4M8M - chains A and B; structure by X-ray diffraction, 3.31 A resolution.

# Chain A (and B)
Molecule: GCN4 coiled-coil fused zebrafish PlexinC1
From: Danio rerio
Notes: fragment: zebrafish PlexinC1 cytoplasmic region; chain B of this document is another copy of the same molecule, construct and numbering; everything in this record applies to it too
UniProt: Q5RGW1 (Q5RGW1_DANRE); residues 553-1153 here correspond to UniProt positions 456-1056 (UniProt number = residue number - 97)
Sequence (632 residues; numbered 522 to 1153; the number before each row is that of its first residue):
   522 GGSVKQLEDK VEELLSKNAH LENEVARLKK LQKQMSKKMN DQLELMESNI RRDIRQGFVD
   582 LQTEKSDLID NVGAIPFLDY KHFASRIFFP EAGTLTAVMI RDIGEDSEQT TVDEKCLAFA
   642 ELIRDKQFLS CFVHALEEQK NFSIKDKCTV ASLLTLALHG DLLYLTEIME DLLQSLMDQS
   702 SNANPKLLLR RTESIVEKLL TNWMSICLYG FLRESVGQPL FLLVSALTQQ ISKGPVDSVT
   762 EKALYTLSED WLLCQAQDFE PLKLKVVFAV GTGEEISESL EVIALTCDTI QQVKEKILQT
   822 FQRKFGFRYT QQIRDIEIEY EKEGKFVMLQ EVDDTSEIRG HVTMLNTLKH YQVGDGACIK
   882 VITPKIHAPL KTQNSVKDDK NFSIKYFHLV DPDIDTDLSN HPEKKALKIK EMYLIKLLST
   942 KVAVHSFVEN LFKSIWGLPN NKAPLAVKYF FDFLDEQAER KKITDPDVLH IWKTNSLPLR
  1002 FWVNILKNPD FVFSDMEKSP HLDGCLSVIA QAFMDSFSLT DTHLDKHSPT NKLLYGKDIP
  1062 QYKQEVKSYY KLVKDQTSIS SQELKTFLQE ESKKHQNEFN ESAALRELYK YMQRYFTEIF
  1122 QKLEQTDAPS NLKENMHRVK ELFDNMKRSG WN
Not modelled in the structure: 522-528, 623-632, 703, 791-795, 845-846, 886-895, 913-928, 1146-1153 (chain B: 522-530, 623-632, 791-794, 845-846, 886-895, 914-928, 1146-1153)
Differences from the reference sequence: expression tag (522-552)
Reported in the primary citation:
  - self-association interface (contacts with another copy of this molecule): Met-567 to Thr-584, Glu-770, Lys-929 to Val-943, Phe-1038 to Lys-1058
  - conformationally variable residues (helix shift, loop rearrangement): Gln-553 to Thr-584, Glu-585 to Asp-591, Lys-929 to Tyr-934, Pro-1050, Asn-1052
  - mutagenesis - R576E, D581K, T584A, D588K, V593E, P611G, K666D, M933E, N1005E, L1045A, K1047A, P1050A, L1054A: decreased catalytic activity
  - mutagenesis - Q1032E, N1052E, K1053A: abolished catalytic activity
  - specificity-determining residues: Asn-1005 (by similarity / conservation)

# Interface between chain A and chain B
Pairs across the interface (65; chain A residue first):
  Leu-535(A) with Leu-535(B), hydrophobic; Leu-536(B), hydrophobic; Asn-539(B)
  Lys-538(A) with Asn-539(B)
  Asn-539(A) with Lys-538(B); Asn-539(B), hydrogen bond; Leu-542(B)
  Leu-542(A) with Asn-539(B); Leu-542(B), hydrophobic; Glu-543(B)
  Val-546(A) with Val-546(B), hydrophobic; Leu-549(B), hydrophobic
  Leu-549(A) with Val-546(B); Leu-549(B), hydrophobic; Lys-550(B)
  Lys-550(A) with Leu-549(B)
  Leu-552(A) with Gln-553(B)
  Gln-553(A) with Leu-552(B)
  Met-556(A) with Gln-553(B)
  Met-560(A) with Met-560(B), hydrophobic
  Leu-564(A) with Leu-564(B), hydrophobic
  Glu-568(A) with Ile-930(B)
  Ile-571(A) with Ile-571(B), hydrophobic
  Arg-572(A) with Lys-929(B), hydrogen bond (side chain-backbone); Ile-930(B); Glu-932(B), salt bridge
  Ile-575(A) with Glu-932(B); Met-933(B), hydrophobic
  Arg-576(A) with Glu-770(B), salt bridge; Glu-932(B); Thr-1051(B)
  Phe-579(A) with Leu-935(B), hydrophobic; Leu-939(B), hydrophobic
  Val-580(A) with Lys-1047(B)
  Leu-582(A) with Leu-939(B), hydrophobic; Lys-1058(B), hydrogen bond (backbone-side chain)
  Gln-583(A) with Leu-939(B); Leu-1054(B), hydrogen bond (side chain-backbone); Leu-1055(B); Lys-1058(B)
  Thr-584(A) with Lys-1058(B)
  Glu-585(A) with Lys-1058(B)
  Glu-770(A) with Arg-576(B), salt bridge
  Lys-929(A) with Glu-568(B); Arg-572(B), hydrogen bond (backbone-side chain)
  Ile-930(A) with Glu-568(B); Arg-572(B)
  Glu-932(A) with Arg-572(B), salt bridge; Ile-575(B); Arg-576(B)
  Met-933(A) with Ile-575(B)
  Leu-935(A) with Arg-576(B); Phe-579(B), hydrophobic
  Ile-936(A) with Ile-936(B), hydrophobic
  Leu-939(A) with Phe-579(B), hydrophobic; Leu-582(B), hydrophobic; Gln-583(B)
  Lys-1047(A) with Val-580(B)
  Thr-1051(A) with Phe-579(B)
  Leu-1054(A) with Gln-583(B), hydrogen bond (backbone-side chain); Thr-584(B)
  Leu-1055(A) with Gln-583(B), hydrogen bond (backbone-side chain)
  Lys-1058(A) with Leu-582(B), hydrogen bond (side chain-backbone); Gln-583(B); Glu-585(B)
Interface residues without a listed pair, chain A (45 interface residues in all): Lys-531, Val-532, Leu-536, Glu-543, Glu-545, Met-567, Gln-577, Leu-1045, Asp-1046
Interface residues without a listed pair, chain B (44 interface residues in all): Met-556, Asn-561, Met-567, Gln-577, Leu-938, Leu-1045, Asp-1046

# Overview
45 residues of chain A and 44 residues of chain B are in contact; the contacts include 8 hydrogen bonds and 4
salt bridges. Polar contacts include Arg-572(A)/Glu-932(B), Arg-576(A)/Glu-770(B) and Asn-539(A)/Asn-539(B).
From the paper: R576E, D581K and T584A of chain A, among others, reduce catalytic activity; the specificity
determinant Asn-1005(A); 16 substitutions were tested in all.
Chain A and chain B are both GCN4 coiled-coil fused zebrafish PlexinC1 (Danio rerio); the structure, Crystal
structure of the active dimer of zebrafish PlexinC1 cytoplasmic region, was determined by X-ray diffraction
(same publication as 4M8N).
